Entry 5JFL (X-ray diffraction, 2.30 A resolution); this record covers chains A and C of the 4 polymer chains in the assembly.

== Chain A (and C) ==
Name: Aldehyde dehydrogenase
Source organism: Rhodopseudomonas palustris (strain BisB18)
Notes: chain C of this document is another copy of the same molecule, construct and numbering; everything in this record applies to it too
UniProtKB: Q21A49 (Q21A49_RHOPB); residues 61-524 here correspond to UniProt positions 1-464 (UniProt number = residue number - 60)
Amino-acid sequence (524 residues; each row starts with the number of its first residue):
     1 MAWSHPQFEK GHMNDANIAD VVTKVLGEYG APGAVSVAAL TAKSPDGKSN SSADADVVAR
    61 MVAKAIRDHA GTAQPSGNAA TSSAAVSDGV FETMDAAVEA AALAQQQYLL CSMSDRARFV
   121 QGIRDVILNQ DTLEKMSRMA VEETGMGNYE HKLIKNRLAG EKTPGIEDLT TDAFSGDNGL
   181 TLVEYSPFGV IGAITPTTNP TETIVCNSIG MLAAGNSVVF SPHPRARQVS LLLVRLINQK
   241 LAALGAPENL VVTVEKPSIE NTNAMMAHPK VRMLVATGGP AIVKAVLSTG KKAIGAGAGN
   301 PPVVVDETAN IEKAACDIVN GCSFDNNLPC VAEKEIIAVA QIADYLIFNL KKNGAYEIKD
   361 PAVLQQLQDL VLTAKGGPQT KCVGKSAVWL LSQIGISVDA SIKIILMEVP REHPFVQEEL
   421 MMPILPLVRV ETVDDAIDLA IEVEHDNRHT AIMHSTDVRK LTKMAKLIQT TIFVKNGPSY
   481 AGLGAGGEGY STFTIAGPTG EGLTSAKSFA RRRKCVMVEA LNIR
Unresolved in the structure: 1-84 (chain C: 1-85)
Construct notes: initiating methionine (1); expression tag (2-60)
Small-molecule neighbours: NAD (nicotinamide-adenine-dinucleotide): I194, T195, P196, T197, T198, N199, S221, P222, H223, P224, I259, T262, N263, M266, T277, G278, G279, A281, I282, A296, G297, A298, G299, C330, E419, M421, H449, F493, T494, I495
What the authors report for this chain:
  - binding site for NAD: E419
  - catalytic residues: E419

== Chain A / chain C interface ==
Contacting residue pairs (116):
  F174(A) - E488(C)
  G176(A) - E488(C)
  D177(A) - E488(C)  hydrogen bond (backbone-side chain)
  N178(A) - G486(C)
  N178(A) - G487(C)
  N178(A) - E488(C)  hydrogen bond (backbone-side chain)
  G179(A) - E488(C)
  T181(A) - E488(C)  hydrogen bond (side chain-backbone)
  S186(A) - Q469(C)
  P187(A) - R448(C)  hydrogen bond (backbone-side chain)
  F188(A) - R448(C)  hydrogen bond (backbone-side chain)
  F188(A) - P498(C)
  F188(A) - T499(C)
  F188(A) - G500(C)
  R272(A) - R448(C)
  K284(A) - G290(C)
  L287(A) - L287(C)
  L287(A) - S288(C)
  L287(A) - T289(C)
  L287(A) - G290(C)  hydrogen bond (backbone-backbone)
  L287(A) - K291(C)
  L287(A) - K292(C)
  S288(A) - L287(C)
  S288(A) - S288(C)
  S288(A) - G290(C)  hydrogen bond (side chain-backbone)
  T289(A) - L287(C)  hydrogen bond (backbone-backbone)
  G290(A) - K284(C)
  G290(A) - L287(C)  hydrogen bond (backbone-backbone)
  G290(A) - S288(C)  hydrogen bond (backbone-side chain)
  K291(A) - L287(C)
  K292(A) - K292(C)
  K292(A) - T499(C)  hydrogen bond (side chain-backbone)
  K313(A) - E519(C)  salt bridge
  D446(A) - R272(C)  salt bridge
  R448(A) - R511(C)
  L461(A) - M517(C)  hydrophobic
  A465(A) - R513(C)  hydrogen bond (backbone-side chain)
  Q469(A) - S186(C)
  Q469(A) - P187(C)
  Q469(A) - R511(C)  hydrogen bond (backbone-side chain)
  Q469(A) - R513(C)
  T470(A) - R513(C)  hydrogen bond (backbone-side chain)
  T471(A) - R511(C)
  T471(A) - R512(C)
  T471(A) - R513(C)
  T471(A) - K514(C)  hydrogen bond (backbone-backbone)
  I472(A) - K514(C)
  F473(A) - K514(C)  hydrogen bond (backbone-backbone)
  F473(A) - C515(C)
  F473(A) - V516(C)  hydrogen bond (backbone-backbone)
  V474(A) - V516(C)
  V474(A) - V518(C)  hydrophobic
  K475(A) - C515(C)  hydrogen bond
  K475(A) - V516(C)  hydrogen bond (backbone-backbone)
  K475(A) - M517(C)
  K475(A) - V518(C)  hydrogen bond (backbone-backbone)
  N476(A) - V518(C)
  G477(A) - V518(C)
  A481(A) - V518(C)  hydrophobic
  G482(A) - K514(C)  hydrogen bond (backbone-side chain)
  G486(A) - N178(C)
  G486(A) - V518(C)
  G487(A) - N178(C)
  E488(A) - F174(C)
  E488(A) - S175(C)
  E488(A) - G176(C)
  E488(A) - D177(C)  hydrogen bond (side chain-backbone)
  E488(A) - N178(C)  hydrogen bond (side chain-backbone)
  E488(A) - G179(C)
  E488(A) - T181(C)  hydrogen bond (backbone-side chain)
  E488(A) - K514(C)
  G497(A) - R511(C)
  P498(A) - F188(C)
  T499(A) - F188(C)
  T499(A) - K292(C)
  G500(A) - A510(C)
  G500(A) - R511(C)
  G500(A) - R512(C)  hydrogen bond (backbone-backbone)
  E501(A) - K292(C)  salt bridge
  E501(A) - R512(C)
  G502(A) - R512(C)
  L503(A) - K514(C)
  R511(A) - R448(C)  hydrogen bond (side chain-backbone)
  R511(A) - Q469(C)  hydrogen bond (side chain-backbone)
  R511(A) - T471(C)  hydrogen bond
  R511(A) - G497(C)
  R511(A) - G500(C)
  R512(A) - T471(C)
  R512(A) - G500(C)  hydrogen bond (backbone-backbone)
  R512(A) - E501(C)
  R512(A) - G502(C)
  R513(A) - A465(C)  hydrogen bond (side chain-backbone)
  R513(A) - Q469(C)  hydrogen bond
  R513(A) - T470(C)  hydrogen bond (side chain-backbone)
  R513(A) - T471(C)
  K514(A) - T471(C)  hydrogen bond (backbone-backbone)
  K514(A) - I472(C)
  K514(A) - F473(C)  hydrogen bond (backbone-backbone)
  K514(A) - G482(C)  hydrogen bond (side chain-backbone)
  K514(A) - E488(C)
  K514(A) - Y490(C)
  K514(A) - L503(C)
  C515(A) - F473(C)
  C515(A) - K475(C)  hydrogen bond
  V516(A) - F473(C)  hydrogen bond (backbone-backbone)
  V516(A) - V474(C)
  V516(A) - K475(C)  hydrogen bond (backbone-backbone)
  V516(A) - A481(C)
  V516(A) - G482(C)
  M517(A) - K475(C)
  V518(A) - V474(C)  hydrophobic
  V518(A) - K475(C)  hydrogen bond (backbone-backbone)
  V518(A) - N476(C)
  V518(A) - A481(C)  hydrophobic
  V518(A) - G486(C)
  E519(A) - K313(C)  salt bridge
Other interface residues (no listed pair), chain A (60 interface residues in all): L109, S175, L180, L483, G484, G489, Y490, A510
Other interface residues (no listed pair), chain C (59 interface residues in all): D446, L461, K466, G477, L483, G484, G489

== Summary ==
Chain A and chain C form an interface of 60 and 59 residues respectively, with 39 hydrogen bonds and 4 salt
bridges. Polar pairs include K313(A)-E519(C), D446(A)-R272(C) and E501(A)-K292(C). Bound to chain A: NAD. From
the paper: the catalytic residue E419(A); a binding site for NAD at E419(A).
Chain A and chain C are both Aldehyde dehydrogenase (Rhodopseudomonas palustris (strain BisB18)); the
structure, Crystal structure of Rhodopseudomonas palustris propionaldehyde dehydrogenase with bound NAD+, was
determined by X-ray diffraction together with 5JFM and 5JFN from the same study.
